1C7E - chain A; structure by X-ray diffraction, 2.25 A resolution.

Chain A:
Name: Flavodoxin
Organism: Desulfovibrio vulgaris
UniProt: P00323 (FLAV_DESVH); residue numbers follow UniProt; this construct covers 2-148
Amino-acid sequence (147 residues; each row starts with the number of its first residue):
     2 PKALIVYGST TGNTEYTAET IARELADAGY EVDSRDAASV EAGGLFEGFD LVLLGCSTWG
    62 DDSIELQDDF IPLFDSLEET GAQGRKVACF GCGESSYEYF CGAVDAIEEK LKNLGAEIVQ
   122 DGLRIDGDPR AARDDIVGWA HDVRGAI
Differences from the reference sequence: engineered mutation Glu95 (Asp in P00323)
Residues lining bound ligands: FMN (flavin mononucleotide): Ser10, Thr11, Thr12, Gly13, Asn14, Thr15, Glu16, Ser58, Thr59, Trp60, Gly61, Asp62, Cys93, Gly94, Glu95, Tyr98, Tyr100, Phe101, Cys102, Gly128

In short:
Bound to chain A: flavin mononucleotide.
Chain A is Flavodoxin (Desulfovibrio vulgaris); the structure, D95E hydroquinone flavodoxin mutant from D.
vulgaris, was determined by X-ray diffraction, deposited together with 1C7F, 1AKQ, 1AKU and 1AKV.
